PDB entry 9BHT | electron microscopy, 3.26 A resolution | chains B and C of the 6 polymer chains in the assembly

# Chain B
Protein: CiSeptin-6
From: Ciona intestinalis
Reference sequence: F6V5P8 (F6V5P8_CIOIN); residues 8-413 here correspond to UniProt positions 1-406 (UniProt number = residue number - 7)
Chain sequence (429 residues; row label = number of the first residue in the row):
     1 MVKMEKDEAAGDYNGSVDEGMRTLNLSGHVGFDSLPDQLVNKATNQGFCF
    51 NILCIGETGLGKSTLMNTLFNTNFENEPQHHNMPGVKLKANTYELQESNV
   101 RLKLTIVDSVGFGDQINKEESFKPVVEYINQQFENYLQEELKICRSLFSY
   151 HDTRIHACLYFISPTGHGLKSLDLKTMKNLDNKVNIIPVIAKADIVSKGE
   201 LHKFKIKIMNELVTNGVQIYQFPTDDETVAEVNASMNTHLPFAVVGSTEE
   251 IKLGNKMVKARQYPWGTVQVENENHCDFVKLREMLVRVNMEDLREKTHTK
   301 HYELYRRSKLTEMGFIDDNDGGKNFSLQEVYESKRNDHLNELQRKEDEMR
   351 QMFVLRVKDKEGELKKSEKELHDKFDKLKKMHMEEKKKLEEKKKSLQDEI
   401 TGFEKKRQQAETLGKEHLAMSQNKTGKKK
Not modelled in the structure: 1-31, 315-429
Differences from the reference sequence: expression tag (1-7, 414-429)
Residues lining bound ligands:
  - GDP (guanosine-5'-diphosphate): T165, H167, I195, E200
  - GTP (guanosine-5'-triphosphate): T58, G59, L60, G61, K62, S63, T64, E77, P78, Q79, K192, D194, V244, V245, G246, R261, Y263

# Chain C
Protein: CiSeptin-7
From: Ciona intestinalis
Reference sequence: H2Y169 (H2Y169_CIOIN); aligned to UniProt positions 14-413 over residues 10-409 (the alignment contains insertions or deletions, so no single offset holds)
Chain sequence (419 residues; row label = number of the first residue in the row):
     1 MVLLNQDMAQQPKALDSYVGFANLPNQLYRKSVKQGFEFTLMVVGESGLG
    51 KSTLINSLFLSDLYSNEYPGPSLRIKKTVKVETTKVLIKENGVTLRLTID
   101 DTPGFGDAVDNSNCWQAVINHIEKKFEDYLNAESMVTRSKLADNRVHCCL
   151 YFIAPTGHGLKPLDVEFMKNLHDKVNIIPLIAKADTMTPEECLRFKKQIM
   201 KEIHEHKIQLYEFPECEDEEENRLNRKLKSRVPFAVVGSNTVLEIGGRRV
   251 RGRQYPWGVAEVENIDHCDFTVLRNMLVRTHMQDLKDVTNNVHYENYRSK
   301 KLSSVTTTTMDGRSKAQTKSPLAQMEEEKSEHMQKMKKMEMEEVFRMKVH
   351 EKKQKLQESEADLSRRHEAMKKKLEAEYAALDEKQRQYEKDKQDFEALQL
   401 KLMEDRKSDNRTLGRKKKW
Not modelled in the structure: 1-17, 64-69, 306-419
Differences from the reference sequence: expression tag (1-9, 410-419)
Residues lining bound ligands:
  - GDP (guanosine-5'-diphosphate), molecule 1: E46, S47, G48, L49, G50, K51, S52, T53, P71, S72, K183, D185, V237, G238, R253, Y255
  - GDP, molecule 2: T156, H158, T186, E191

# Interface between chain B and chain C
Pairs across the interface (63; chain B residue first):
  F32(B) with L60(C), hydrophobic; E90(C), hydrogen bond (backbone-side chain); R274(C); V278(C); R279(C)
  D33(B) with E90(C), hydrogen bond (backbone-side chain); V93(C)
  L35(B) with F37(C), hydrophobic; V93(C), hydrophobic; M282(C), hydrophobic
  P36(B) with Y29(C), hydrophobic
  Q38(B) with V278(C); R279(C); H281(C); M282(C), hydrogen bond (side chain-backbone); Q283(C), hydrogen bond (side chain-backbone)
  K42(B) with D284(C); D287(C), salt bridge
  N45(B) with D218(C), hydrogen bond
  F48(B) with L24(C), hydrophobic
  L69(B) with V19(C)
  F70(B) with V19(C); F21(C), hydrophobic
  N71(B) with V19(C)
  L95(B) with F21(C), hydrophobic
  E97(B) with Y18(C); V19(C); G20(C); F21(C)
  S98(B) with A22(C)
  V100(B) with F21(C)
  E140(B) with E133(C)
  K142(B) with R298(C), hydrogen bond (backbone-side chain)
  I143(B) with R298(C), hydrogen bond (backbone-side chain); L302(C), hydrophobic
  R145(B) with E295(C), salt bridge; R298(C)
  L147(B) with N291(C)
  V286(B) with G20(C); F21(C); Q27(C), hydrogen bond (backbone-side chain)
  R287(B) with Y18(C); V19(C); G20(C); N23(C); Q27(C), hydrogen bond (backbone-side chain)
  V288(B) with Q27(C); R30(C)
  M290(B) with L24(C), hydrophobic; Q27(C), hydrogen bond (backbone-side chain)
  E291(B) with Q27(C), hydrogen bond (backbone-side chain); L28(C); K31(C)
  D292(B) with K31(C)
  R294(B) with L24(C)
  E295(B) with K31(C)
  E303(B) with R138(C), salt bridge
  R306(B) with E133(C), hydrogen bond (side chain-backbone); S134(C), hydrogen bond (side chain-backbone); M135(C), hydrogen bond (side chain-backbone); V136(C), hydrogen bond (side chain-backbone); R138(C)
  L310(B) with V136(C), hydrophobic
Interface residues without a listed pair, chain B (41 interface residues in all): S34, L39, V40, Q96, L102, C144, F148, N289, Y302, R307
Interface residues without a listed pair, chain C (43 interface residues in all): P25, S32, I88, L95, T137, T280, Y294, S299, S303

# In short
41 residues of chain B face 43 of chain C across their interface; the contacts include 15 hydrogen bonds and 3
salt bridges. Polar contacts include K42(B)-D287(C), R145(B)-E295(C) and E303(B)-R138(C). Ligands of chain B:
GDP and GTP. Chain C binds GDP.
Here chain B is CiSeptin-6 and chain C is CiSeptin-7, both from Ciona intestinalis. Entry 9BHT (Septin
Hexameric Complex SEPT2/SEPT6/SEPT7 of Ciona intestinalis by Cryo-EM) was determined by electron microscopy,
deposited together with 9BHW.
